7VAJ - chains G and H of the 12 polymer chains in the assembly; structure by electron microscopy, 3.10 A resolution.

== Chain G ==
Molecule: V-type ATP synthase subunit D
Organism: Thermus thermophilus HB8
UniProt: O87880 (VATD_THET8); residues 1-223 here = UniProt positions 1-223
Amino-acid sequence (223 residues; numbered 1 to 223; the number before each row is that of its first residue):
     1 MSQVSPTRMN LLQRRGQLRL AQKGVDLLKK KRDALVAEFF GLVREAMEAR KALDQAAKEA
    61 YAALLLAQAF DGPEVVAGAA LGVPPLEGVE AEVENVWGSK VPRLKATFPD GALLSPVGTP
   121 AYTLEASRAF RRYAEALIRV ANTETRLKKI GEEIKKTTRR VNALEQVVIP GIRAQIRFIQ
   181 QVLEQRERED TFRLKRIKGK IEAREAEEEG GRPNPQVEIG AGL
Unresolved in the structure: 1-3, 210-223

== Chain H ==
Molecule: V-type ATP synthase subunit F
Organism: Thermus thermophilus HB8
UniProt: P74903 (VATF_THET8); numbering as in UniProt (aligned over 1-104)
Amino-acid sequence (104 residues; row label = number of the first residue in the row):
     1 MAVIADPETA QGFRLAGLEG YGASSAEEAQ SLLETLVERG GYALVAVDEA LLPDPERAVE
    61 RLMRGRDLPV LLPIAGLKEA FQGHDVEGYM RELVRKTIGF DIKL

== Chain G / chain H interface ==
Pairs across the interface - 41 pairs, chain G then chain H:
  Phe-39(G) with Val-94(H), hydrophobic; Thr-97(H)
  Phe-40(G) with Ile-102(H), hydrophobic
  Val-43(G) with Met-90(H), hydrophobic
  Met-47(G) with Glu-87(H)
  Arg-50(G) with Pro-73(H), hydrogen bond (side chain-backbone); Val-86(H)
  Lys-51(G) with Val-86(H); Glu-87(H), salt bridge
  Leu-53(G) with Ile-74(H), hydrophobic
  Asp-54(G) with His-84(H)
  Lys-58(G) with Ala-80(H), hydrogen bond (side chain-backbone); Phe-81(H), hydrogen bond (side chain-backbone)
  Tyr-61(G) with Leu-77(H); Ala-80(H), hydrophobic; Phe-81(H)
  Leu-64(G) with Gly-12(H)
  Gln-68(G) with Gln-11(H)
  Ala-80(G) with Gln-11(H); Arg-14(H); Leu-15(H)
  Pro-84(G) with Gly-17(H)
  Pro-85(G) with Gly-17(H)
  Leu-86(G) with Gly-17(H), hydrogen bond (backbone-backbone)
  Glu-87(G) with Gly-41(H); Tyr-42(H)
  Val-89(G) with Met-1(H), hydrophobic; Ala-43(H)
  Ala-91(G) with Leu-68(H), hydrophobic
  Pro-102(G) with Asp-67(H)
  Ser-127(G) with Leu-15(H)
  Phe-130(G) with Gly-12(H); Phe-13(H); Ala-16(H), hydrophobic
  Tyr-133(G) with Phe-13(H), hydrophobic
  Leu-137(G) with Leu-44(H), hydrophobic; Ile-74(H), hydrophobic
  Ala-141(G) with Leu-72(H), hydrophobic
  Glu-144(G) with Tyr-89(H), hydrogen bond
  Leu-147(G) with Leu-93(H), hydrophobic
  Gly-151(G) with Thr-97(H)
Interface residues without a listed pair, chain G (34 interface residues in all): Leu-65, Leu-104, Phe-108, Ala-126, Arg-131, Lys-155
Interface residues without a listed pair, chain H (35 interface residues in all): Glu-8, Thr-9, Glu-79, Gly-83, Lys-96, Ile-98

== Overview ==
Chain G and chain H form an interface of 34 and 35 residues respectively, with 5 hydrogen bonds and 1 salt
bridge. Among the polar pairs are Lys-51(G)/Glu-87(H), Arg-50(G)/Pro-73(H) and Lys-58(G)/Ala-80(H).
Here chain G is V-type ATP synthase subunit D and chain H is V-type ATP synthase subunit F, both from Thermus
thermophilus HB8. Entry 7VAJ (Nucleotide-free V1EG domain of V/A-ATPase from Thermus thermophilus, state1-2)
was determined by electron microscopy together with 7VAI, 7VAK, 7VAL, 7VAM, 7VAN, 7VAO and 11 further entries
from the same study.
